PDB entry 4I27 | X-ray diffraction, 2.60 A resolution | chains A and C

[Chain A]
Protein: DNA nucleotidylexotransferase
Source organism: Mus musculus
Notes: EC 2.7.7.31
Reference sequence: P09838 (TDT_MOUSE); the construct lacks a stretch of the UniProt sequence, so the offset changes along the chain: 132-482 = UniProt 132-482; 483-510 = UniProt 503-530
Chain sequence (400 residues; row label = number of the first residue in the row):
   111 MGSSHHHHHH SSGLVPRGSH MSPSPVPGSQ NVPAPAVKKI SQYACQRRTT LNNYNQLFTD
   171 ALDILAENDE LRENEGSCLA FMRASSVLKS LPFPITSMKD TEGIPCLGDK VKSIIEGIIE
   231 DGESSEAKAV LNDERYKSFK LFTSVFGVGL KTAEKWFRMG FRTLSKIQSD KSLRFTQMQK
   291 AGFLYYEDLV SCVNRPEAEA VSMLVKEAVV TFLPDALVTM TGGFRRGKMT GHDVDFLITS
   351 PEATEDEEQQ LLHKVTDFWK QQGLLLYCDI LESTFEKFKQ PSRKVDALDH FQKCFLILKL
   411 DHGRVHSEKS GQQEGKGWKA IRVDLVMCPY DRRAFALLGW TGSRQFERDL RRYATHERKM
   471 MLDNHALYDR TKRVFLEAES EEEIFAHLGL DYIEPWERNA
Disordered / not traced: 111-145, 393-396
Differences from the reference sequence: expression tag (111-131)
Bound ions: Na+: Thr253, Val255, Val258 (shared with DA5(C) of chain C); Mg2+: Asp343, Asp345 (together with 2',3'-dideoxy-thymidine-5'-triphosphate)
Ligand contacts: 2',3'-dideoxy-thymidine-5'-triphosphate (D3T): Gly332, Gly333, Arg336, Lys338, Thr340, Gly341, His342, Asp343, Asp345, Gly449, Trp450, Thr451, Gly452, Ser453, Arg454, Glu457, Arg461

[Chain C]
Molecule: 6-nt DNA strand
Sequence (6 nucleotides; numbered 1 to 6; the number before each row is that of its first residue):
     1 AAAAAX
Modified / non-standard residues: 2DT (3'-deoxythymidine-5'-monophosphate) at position 6
Bound ions: Na+: DA5 (shared with Thr253(A), Val255(A), Val258(A) of chain A)

[Interface between chain A and chain C]
Pairs across the interface (25; chain A residue first):
  Val255(A) with DA5(C), phosphate contact
  Phe256(A) with DA5(C), sugar contact
  Gly257(A) with DA4(C), sugar contact; DA5(C), hydrogen bond to the phosphate
  Val258(A) with DA4(C), phosphate contact; DA5(C), hydrogen bond to the phosphate
  Gly259(A) with DA4(C), hydrogen bond to the phosphate
  Leu260(A) with DA4(C), phosphate contact
  Lys261(A) with DA3(C), salt bridge to the phosphate; DA4(C), phosphate contact
  Thr262(A) with DA3(C), phosphate contact; DA4(C), hydrogen bond to the phosphate
  Met288(A) with DA5(C), sugar contact
  His342(A) with 2DT_6(C), salt bridge to the phosphate
  Asp343(A) with 2DT_6(C), phosphate contact
  Leu381(A) with DA5(C), base contact
  Ala397(A) with 2DT_6(C), base contact
  Leu398(A) with DA5(C), base contact; 2DT_6(C), base contact
  Phe405(A) with DA5(C), base contact; 2DT_6(C), sugar contact
  Arg432(A) with DA5(C), hydrogen bond to the phosphate; 2DT_6(C), salt bridge to the phosphate
  Asp434(A) with 2DT_6(C), sugar contact
  Trp450(A) with 2DT_6(C), sugar contact
Other interface residues (no listed pair), chain A (19 interface residues in all): Asp379

[Overview]
Chain A and chain C form an interface of 19 and 4 residues respectively, with 5 hydrogen bonds and 3 salt
bridges. Polar contacts include Gly257(A)-DA5(C), Val258(A)-DA5(C) and Gly259(A)-DA4(C). Ligands of chain A:
2',3'-dideoxy-thymidine-5'-triphosphate. Thr253(A), Val255(A), Val258(A) and DA5(C) form the Na+ site.
Chain A is DNA nucleotidylexotransferase (Mus musculus) and chain C is a 6-nt DNA strand; the structure,
Ternary complex of mouse TdT with ssDNA and incoming nucleotide, was determined by X-ray diffraction together
with 4I28, 4I29, 4I2A, 4I2F and 4I2G from the same study.
